Entry 7YO0 (electron microscopy, 3.60 A resolution); this record covers chains D and F of the 8 polymer chains in the assembly.

== Chain D (and F) ==
Molecule: Leucine-rich repeat-containing protein 26
Organism: Homo sapiens
Notes: chain F of this document is another copy of the same molecule, construct and numbering; everything in this record applies to it too
UniProtKB: Q2I0M4 (LRC26_HUMAN); numbering as in UniProt (aligned over 1-334)
Amino-acid sequence (334 residues; row label = number of the first residue in the row):
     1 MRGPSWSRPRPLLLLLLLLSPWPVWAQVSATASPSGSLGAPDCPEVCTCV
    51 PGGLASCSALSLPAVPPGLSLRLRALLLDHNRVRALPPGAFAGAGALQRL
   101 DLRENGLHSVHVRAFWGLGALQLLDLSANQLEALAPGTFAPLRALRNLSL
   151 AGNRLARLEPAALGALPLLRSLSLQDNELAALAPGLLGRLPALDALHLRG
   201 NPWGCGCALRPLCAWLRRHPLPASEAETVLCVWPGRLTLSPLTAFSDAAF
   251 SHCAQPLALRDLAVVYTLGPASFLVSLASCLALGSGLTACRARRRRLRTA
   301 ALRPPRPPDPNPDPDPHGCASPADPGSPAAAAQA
Disordered / not traced: 1-39, 302-334
Cystine bridges: Cys43-Cys49, Cys47-Cys57, Cys205-Cys231, Cys207-Cys253
Residues lining bound ligands: phosphatidylglycerol (PGW; (1R)-2-{[(S)-{[(2S)-2,3-dihydroxypropyl]oxy}(hydroxy)phosphoryl]oxy}-1-[(hexadecanoyloxy)methyl]ethyl (9Z)-octadec-9-enoate): Pro270, Leu274, Leu277, Leu281
UniProt features mapped onto this chain:
  - glycosylation: Asn147 (N-linked (GlcNAc...) asparagine)

== Interface between chain D and chain F ==
Residue-residue contacts (10; chain D residue first):
  Ala64(D) - Asp176(F)
  Pro67(D) - Arg199(F)
  Pro87(D) - Gly200(F)
  Pro88(D) - Val232(F)  hydrophobic
  Ala92(D) - Leu230(F)  hydrophobic
  His111(D) - Val232(F)
  Arg113(D) - Gly235(F)  hydrogen bond (side chain-backbone)
  Arg113(D) - Thr238(F)  hydrogen bond
  Trp116(D) - Thr238(F)
  Trp116(D) - Leu239(F)  hydrophobic
Other interface residues (no listed pair), chain D (10 interface residues in all): Val65, Gly68
Other interface residues (no listed pair), chain F (9 interface residues in all): Thr228

== Overview ==
10 residues of chain D face 9 of chain F across their interface, with 2 hydrogen bonds. Polar pairs include
Arg113(D)-Gly235(F) and Arg113(D)-Thr238(F). Bound to chain D: phosphatidylglycerol.
Chain D and chain F are both Leucine-rich repeat-containing protein 26 (Homo sapiens); the structure, Cryo-EM
structure of human Slo1-LRRC26 complex with Symmetry Expansion, was determined by electron microscopy.
